Entry 6MJQ (X-ray diffraction, 3.00 A resolution); this record covers chains C and D of the 4 polymer chains in the assembly.

[Chain C]
Name: T cell receptor alpha variable 11, T cell receptor alpha joining 18, Human nkt tcr alpha chain, chimeric protein
Source organism: Mus musculus
UniProt: chimeric construct of A0A0B4J1J9, K7N5M3: residues 1-92 from A0A0B4J1J9 (A0A0B4J1J9_MOUSE) positions 22-113 (UniProt number = residue number + 21); residues 114-208 from K7N5M3 positions 116-210 (UniProt number = residue number + 2)
Amino-acid sequence (209 residues; row label = number of the first residue in the row; numbering starts at 0):
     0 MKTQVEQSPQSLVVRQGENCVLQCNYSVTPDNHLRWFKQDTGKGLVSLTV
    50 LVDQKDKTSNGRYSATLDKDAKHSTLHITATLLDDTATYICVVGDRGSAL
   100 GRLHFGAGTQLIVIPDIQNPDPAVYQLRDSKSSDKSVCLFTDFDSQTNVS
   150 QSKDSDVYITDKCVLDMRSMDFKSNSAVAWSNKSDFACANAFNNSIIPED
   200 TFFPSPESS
Unresolved in the structure: 0, 182-184, 205-208
Cystine bridges: Cys23-Cys90, Cys137-Cys187
Construct notes: initiating methionine (0); linker (113)
Ligand contacts: JUD (N-{(2S,3S,4R)-3,4-dihydroxy-1-[(4-O-{[4-(trifluoromethyl)phenyl]methyl}-alpha-D-galactopyranosyl)oxy]octadecan-2-yl}hexacosanamide): Pro29, Asn31, Val51, Asp52, Lys68, Asp94, Arg95, Gly96

[Chain D]
Name: Beta-chain, T cell receptor chain, T cell receptor beta constant 2, CHIMERIC PROTEIN
Source organism: Mus musculus
UniProt: chimeric construct of A2NTY6, A0N8J3, A0A5B9: residues 0-94 from A2NTY6 (A2NTY6_MOUSE) positions 29-123 (UniProt number = residue number + 29); residues 99-130 from A0N8J3 positions 96-127 (UniProt number = residue number - 3); residues 131-240 from A0A5B9 positions 19-128 (UniProt number = residue number - 112)
Amino-acid sequence (241 residues; row label = number of the first residue in the row; numbering starts at 0):
     0 MEAAVTQSPRNKVAVTGGKVTLSCNQTNNHNNMYWYRQDTGHGLRLIHYS
    50 YGAGSTEKGDIPDGYKASRPSQENFSLILELATPSQTSVYFCASGDEGYT
   100 QYFGPGTRLLVLEDLRNVTPPKVSLFEPSKAEISHTQKATLVCLATGFYP
   150 DHVELSWWVNGKEVHSGVCTDPQPLKEQPALNDSRYSLSSRLRVSATFWQ
   200 NPRNHFRCQVQFYGLSENDEWTQDRAKPVTQIVSAEAWGRA
Unresolved in the structure: 0
Cystine bridges: Cys23-Cys91, Cys142-Cys207
Construct notes: linker (95-98, 130); variant Cys168 (Ser56 in A0A5B9), Ser186 (Cys74 in A0A5B9)
Bound ions: Na+: Arg36, Gly42

[Chain C / chain D interface]
Pairs across the interface (82):
  His32(C) - Tyr98(D)
  Arg34(C) - Tyr98(D)
  Arg34(C) - Thr99(D)
  Gln38(C) - Gln37(D)  hydrogen bond
  Gln38(C) - Phe90(D)
  Gly41(C) - Arg107(D)
  Lys42(C) - Phe90(D)
  Gly43(C) - Pro104(D)
  Leu44(C) - Leu43(D)  hydrophobic
  Leu44(C) - Phe102(D)  hydrophobic
  Ile89(C) - Gln37(D)
  Arg95(C) - Tyr98(D)
  Gly96(C) - Tyr98(D)
  Ser97(C) - Glu96(D)
  Ser97(C) - Gly97(D)
  Ser97(C) - Tyr98(D)
  Ala98(C) - Asn31(D)
  Ala98(C) - Tyr33(D)
  Ala98(C) - Asp95(D)
  Ala98(C) - Glu96(D)  hydrogen bond (backbone-backbone)
  Ala98(C) - Gly97(D)
  Arg101(C) - Tyr48(D)  hydrogen bond
  Arg101(C) - Asp59(D)  salt bridge
  Leu102(C) - Tyr35(D)
  Leu102(C) - Gln100(D)
  Phe104(C) - Leu43(D)
  Phe104(C) - Phe102(D)  hydrophobic
  Gly105(C) - Gly42(D)
  Ala106(C) - Gly40(D)
  Ala106(C) - His41(D)
  Asp120(C) - His134(D)  salt bridge
  Tyr124(C) - Ser128(D)
  Tyr124(C) - Ala130(D)  hydrophobic
  Tyr124(C) - Glu131(D)
  Tyr124(C) - His134(D)
  Tyr124(C) - Thr135(D)
  Gln125(C) - Ser128(D)
  Leu126(C) - Phe125(D)  hydrophobic
  Leu126(C) - Glu126(D)
  Leu126(C) - Thr139(D)
  Leu126(C) - Val141(D)  hydrophobic
  Arg127(C) - Phe125(D)
  Arg127(C) - Glu126(D)  hydrogen bond (backbone-backbone)
  Asp128(C) - Ser123(D)
  Asp128(C) - Leu124(D)
  Asp128(C) - Phe125(D)
  Ser129(C) - Leu124(D)  hydrogen bond (backbone-backbone)
  Ser129(C) - Glu126(D)
  Ser129(C) - Glu235(D)
  Ser135(C) - Phe125(D)
  Val136(C) - Phe125(D)  hydrophobic
  Leu138(C) - Thr139(D)
  Asp141(C) - Thr135(D)
  Asp141(C) - Arg192(D)  salt bridge
  Tyr157(C) - Leu174(D)  hydrophobic
  Tyr157(C) - Glu176(D)  hydrogen bond (side chain-backbone)
  Thr159(C) - Asp170(D)
  Thr159(C) - Leu174(D)
  Thr159(C) - Ser188(D)
  Thr159(C) - Arg190(D)  hydrogen bond
  Cys162(C) - Cys168(D)  disulfide
  Cys162(C) - Thr169(D)
  Val163(C) - Cys168(D)
  Leu164(C) - Val167(D)
  Leu164(C) - Cys168(D)  hydrophobic
  Leu164(C) - Arg192(D)
  Asp165(C) - Ser165(D)
  Asp165(C) - Gly166(D)  hydrogen bond (backbone-backbone)
  Met166(C) - Ser165(D)
  Met166(C) - Gly166(D)
  Met166(C) - Arg192(D)
  Arg167(C) - Ser165(D)  hydrogen bond (backbone-side chain)
  Met169(C) - Ser194(D)
  Phe171(C) - Lys137(D)
  Phe171(C) - Arg192(D)
  Ser173(C) - Arg192(D)  hydrogen bond
  Ser175(C) - Arg190(D)
  Val177(C) - Val141(D)  hydrophobic
  Val177(C) - Ser188(D)
  Val177(C) - Arg190(D)
  Trp179(C) - Leu143(D)  hydrophobic
  Pro203(C) - Ala130(D)  hydrophobic
Interface residues without a listed pair, chain C (54 interface residues in all): Asn31, Phe36, Val49, Val51, Lys134, Thr140, Ile158, Asp160, Ser168, Ala176, Phe201
Interface residues without a listed pair, chain D (55 interface residues in all): Leu45, Tyr50, Lys57, Pro127, Lys175, Gln177, Ser186, Val193, Ala236
Disulfides between the chains: Cys162(C)-Cys168(D)

[In short]
54 residues of chain C face 55 of chain D across their interface, with 1 disulfide bond, 10 hydrogen bonds and
3 salt bridges. Polar contacts include Arg101(C)-Asp59(D), Asp120(C)-His134(D) and Asp141(C)-Arg192(D). Bound
to chain C: compound JUD. Arg36(D) and Gly42(D) form the Na+ site.
Here chain C is T cell receptor alpha variable 11, T cell receptor alpha joining 18, Human nkt tcr alpha
chain, chimeric protein and chain D is Beta-chain, T cell receptor chain, T cell receptor beta constant 2,
CHIMERIC PROTEIN, both from Mus musculus. Entry 6MJQ (Crystal structure of the mCD1d/xxp (JJ295) /iNKTCR
ternary complex) was determined by X-ray diffraction (same publication as 6MIV, 6MIY, 6MJ4, 6MJ6, 6MJA, 6MJI
and 6MJJ).
